PDB entry 3J9D | electron microscopy, 3.30 A resolution | chain A

# Chain A
Protein: Outer capsid protein VP2
From: Bluetongue virus 1
Reference sequence: B7U676 (B7U676_9REOV); numbering as in UniProt (aligned over 1-961)
Chain sequence (961 residues; each row starts with the number of its first residue):
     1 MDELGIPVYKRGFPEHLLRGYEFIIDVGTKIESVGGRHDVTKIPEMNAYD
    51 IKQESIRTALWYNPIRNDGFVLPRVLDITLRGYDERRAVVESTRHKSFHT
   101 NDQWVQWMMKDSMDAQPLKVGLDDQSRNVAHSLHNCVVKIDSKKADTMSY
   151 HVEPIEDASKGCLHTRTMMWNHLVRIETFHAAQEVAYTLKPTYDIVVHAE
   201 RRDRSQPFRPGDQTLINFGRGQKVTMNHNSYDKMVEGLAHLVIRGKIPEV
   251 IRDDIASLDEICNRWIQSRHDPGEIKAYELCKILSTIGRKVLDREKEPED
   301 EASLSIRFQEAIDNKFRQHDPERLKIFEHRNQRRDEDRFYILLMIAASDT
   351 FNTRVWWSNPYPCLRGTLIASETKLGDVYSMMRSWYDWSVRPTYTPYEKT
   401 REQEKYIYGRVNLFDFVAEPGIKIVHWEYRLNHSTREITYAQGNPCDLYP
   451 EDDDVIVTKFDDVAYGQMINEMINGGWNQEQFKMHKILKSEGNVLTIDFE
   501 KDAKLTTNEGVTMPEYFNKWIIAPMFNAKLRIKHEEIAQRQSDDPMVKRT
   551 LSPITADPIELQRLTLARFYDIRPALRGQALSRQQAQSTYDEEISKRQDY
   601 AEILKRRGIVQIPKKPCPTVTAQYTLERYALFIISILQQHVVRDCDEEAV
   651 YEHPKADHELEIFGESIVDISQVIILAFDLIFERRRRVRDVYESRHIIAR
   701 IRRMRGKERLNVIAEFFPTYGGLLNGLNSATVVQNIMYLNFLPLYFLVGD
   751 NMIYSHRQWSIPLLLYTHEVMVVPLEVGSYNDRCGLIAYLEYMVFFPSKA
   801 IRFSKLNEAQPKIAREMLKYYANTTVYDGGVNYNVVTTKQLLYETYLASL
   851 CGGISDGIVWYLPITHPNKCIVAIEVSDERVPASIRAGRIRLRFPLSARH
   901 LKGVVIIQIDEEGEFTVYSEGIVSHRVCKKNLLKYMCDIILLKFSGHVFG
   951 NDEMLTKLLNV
Unresolved in the structure: 191-405
Ion coordination: Zn2+: Cys-162, His-164, Cys-617, Cys-851
What the authors report for this chain:
  - Zn2+ coordination: Cys-162, His-164, Cys-617, Cys-851

# In short
Cys-162, His-164, Cys-617 and Cys-851 coordinate Zn2+. The paper reports Zn2+ coordination by Cys-162, His-164
and Cys-617 among others.
Chain A is Outer capsid protein VP2 (Bluetongue virus 1); the structure, Atomic structure of a non-enveloped
virus reveals pH sensors for a coordinated process of cell entry, was determined by electron microscopy,
deposited together with 3J9E.
